Entry 6VTA (X-ray diffraction, 1.42 A resolution); this record covers chains A and B.

# Chain A (and B)
Protein: Aminoglycoside 2'-N-acetyltransferase
Organism: Providencia stuartii
Notes: EC 2.3.1.59; chain B of this document is another copy of the same molecule, construct and numbering; everything in this record applies to it too
UniProt: Q52424 (AAC2_PROST); residue numbers follow UniProt; this construct covers 1-178
Sequence (181 residues; each row starts with the number of its first residue; numbers below 1 keep their minus sign (Gly-2 is residue -2)):
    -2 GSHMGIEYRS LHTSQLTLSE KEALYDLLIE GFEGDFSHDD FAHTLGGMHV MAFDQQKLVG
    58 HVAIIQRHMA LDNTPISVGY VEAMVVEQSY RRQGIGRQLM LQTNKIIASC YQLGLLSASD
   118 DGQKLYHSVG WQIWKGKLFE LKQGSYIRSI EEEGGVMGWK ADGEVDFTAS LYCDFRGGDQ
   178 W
Differences from the reference sequence: expression tag (-2 to 0)
UniProt features mapped onto this chain:
  - binding site (substrate): Asp32, Glu79, Ala80, Ser114, Glu148, Glu149
  - binding site (CoA): Met81 to Val83, Arg88 to Gly93
Residues lining bound ligands:
  - acetyl coenzyme A (ACO): Gly28, Phe29, Val78, Glu79, Ala80, Met81, Val82, Val83, Arg88, Arg89, Gln90, Gly91, Ile92, Gly93, Arg94, Leu113, Ser114, Ala115, Ser116, Asp118, Gly119, Lys121, Leu122, Tyr123, Ser125
  - amikacin (AKN; (2S)-N-[(1R,2S,3S,4R,5S)-4-[(2R,3R,4S,5S,6R)-6-(aminomethyl)-3,4,5-tris(oxidanyl)oxan-2-yl]oxy-5-azanyl-2-[(2S,3R,4S,5S ,6R)-4-azanyl-6-(hydroxymethyl)-3,5-bis(oxidanyl)oxan-2-yl]oxy-3-oxidanyl-cyclohexyl]-4-azanyl-2-oxidanyl-butanamide): Phe29, Asp32, Phe33, Asp37, Val78, Glu79, Ala80, Ser114, Ala115, Ser116, Asp117, Glu148, Glu149, Asp176, Trp178
Reported in the primary citation:
  - binding site for acetyl coenzyme A: Met81, Val83, Arg88, Arg89, Gln90, Gly91, Gly93, Arg94, Ser116, Asp118, Lys121
  - binding site for amikacin: Asp32, Ser114
  - conformationally variable residues (side-chain flip): Glu148

# Chain A / chain B interface
Residue-residue contacts (47; chain A residue first):
  His9(A) - Met45(B)
  His9(A) - Cys107(B)
  His9(A) - Tyr108(B)
  Thr10(A) - Cys107(B)
  Ser11(A) - Ser106(B)
  Ser11(A) - Cys107(B)
  Lys18(A) - Ser106(B)  hydrogen bond (side chain-backbone)
  Gly43(A) - Gln63(B)
  Gly43(A) - Tyr108(B)  hydrogen bond (backbone-side chain)
  Gly44(A) - Gln63(B)
  Met45(A) - His9(B)
  Ile62(A) - Gln63(B)
  Gln63(A) - Gly43(B)
  Gln63(A) - Gly44(B)
  Gln63(A) - Ile62(B)
  Gln63(A) - His65(B)
  Arg64(A) - His65(B)
  His65(A) - Gln63(B)
  His65(A) - Arg64(B)
  His65(A) - Asp171(B)  salt bridge
  His65(A) - Phe172(B)
  Ala67(A) - Phe172(B)  hydrophobic
  Asn70(A) - Gln140(B)
  Asn70(A) - Phe172(B)
  Pro72(A) - Phe172(B)
  Pro72(A) - Arg173(B)
  Pro72(A) - Gly174(B)
  Ser106(A) - Ser11(B)
  Cys107(A) - His9(B)
  Cys107(A) - Thr10(B)
  Cys107(A) - Ser11(B)  hydrogen bond (side chain-backbone)
  Tyr108(A) - His9(B)
  Tyr108(A) - Gly43(B)  hydrogen bond (side chain-backbone)
  Leu138(A) - Tyr143(B)
  Gln140(A) - Asn70(B)
  Gly141(A) - Tyr143(B)
  Tyr143(A) - Leu138(B)
  Tyr143(A) - Gly141(B)
  Asp171(A) - His65(B)  salt bridge
  Asp171(A) - Asp171(B)
  Phe172(A) - His65(B)
  Phe172(A) - Ala67(B)  hydrophobic
  Phe172(A) - Asn70(B)
  Phe172(A) - Thr71(B)
  Phe172(A) - Pro72(B)
  Arg173(A) - Pro72(B)
  Gly174(A) - Pro72(B)
Interface residues without a listed pair, chain A (31 interface residues in all): Ser7, Gln12, Leu42, Met66, Thr71, Ile103
Interface residues without a listed pair, chain B (30 interface residues in all): Ser7, Gln12, Leu42, Met66, Ile103

# Overview
Chain A and chain B form an interface of 31 and 30 residues respectively, with 4 hydrogen bonds and 2 salt
bridges. Polar contacts include His65(A)-Asp171(B), Lys18(A)-Ser106(B) and Gly43(A)-Tyr108(B). The paper
reports a binding site for acetyl coenzyme A at Met81(A), Val83(A) and Arg88(A) among others; a binding site
for amikacin at Asp32(A) and Ser114(A).
Both chains are Aminoglycoside 2'-N-acetyltransferase (Providencia stuartii). Entry 6VTA (Aminoglycoside
N-2'-Acetyltransferase-Ia [AAC(2')-Ia] in complex with amikacin and acetyl-CoA) was determined by X-ray
diffraction (same publication as 6VR2, 6VR3 and 7JZS).
